PDB entry 6KQN | X-ray diffraction, 3.49 A resolution | chains A and B of the 9 polymer chains in the assembly

Chain A (and B):
Molecule: DNA-directed RNA polymerase subunit alpha
Organism: Thermus thermophilus (strain HB8 / ATCC 27634 / DSM 579)
Notes: EC 2.7.7.6; chain B of this document is another copy of the same molecule, construct and numbering; everything in this record applies to it too
Reference sequence: Q5SHR6 (RPOA_THET8); residue numbers follow UniProt; this construct covers 1-315
Amino-acid sequence (315 residues; row label = number of the first residue in the row):
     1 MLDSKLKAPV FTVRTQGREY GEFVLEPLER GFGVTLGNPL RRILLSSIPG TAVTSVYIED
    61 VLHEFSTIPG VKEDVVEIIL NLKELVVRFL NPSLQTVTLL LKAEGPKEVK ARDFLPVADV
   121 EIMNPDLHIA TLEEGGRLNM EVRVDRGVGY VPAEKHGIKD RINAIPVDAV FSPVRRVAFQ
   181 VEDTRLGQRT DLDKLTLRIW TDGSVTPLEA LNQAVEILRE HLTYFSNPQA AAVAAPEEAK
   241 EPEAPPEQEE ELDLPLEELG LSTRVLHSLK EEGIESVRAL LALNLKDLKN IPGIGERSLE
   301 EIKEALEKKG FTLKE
Not modelled in the structure: 1-3, 235-315 (chain B: 1-5, 229-315)

Chain A / chain B interface:
Pairs across the interface (52):
  A8(A) with Y224(B), hydrophobic
  P9(A) with Y224(B)
  F11(A) with Y224(B); F225(B); N227(B); P228(B)
  L25(A) with Y224(B)
  L28(A) with H221(B)
  G31(A) with R42(B), hydrogen bond (backbone-side chain)
  F32(A) with I43(B), hydrophobic; S47(B); I217(B), hydrophobic; H221(B)
  V34(A) with R42(B)
  T35(A) with P39(B); R42(B), hydrogen bond; I43(B)
  L36(A) with H221(B)
  P39(A) with T35(B); P39(B), hydrophobic
  L40(A) with F225(B), hydrophobic
  R42(A) with G31(B), hydrogen bond (side chain-backbone); V34(B); T35(B), hydrogen bond
  I43(A) with F32(B), hydrophobic
  S47(A) with F32(B)
  V215(A) with L222(B), hydrophobic
  I217(A) with F32(B), hydrophobic
  L218(A) with L36(B), hydrophobic; L222(B), hydrophobic
  R219(A) with L222(B)
  H221(A) with F32(B)
  L222(A) with L218(B), hydrophobic; R219(B); L222(B), hydrophobic
  Y224(A) with P9(B); F11(B); L25(B)
  F225(A) with F11(B); L25(B), hydrophobic; L36(B), hydrophobic; L40(B), hydrophobic
  N227(A) with F11(B)
  P228(A) with F11(B); V13(B), hydrophobic
  Q229(A) with F11(B), hydrogen bond (backbone-backbone); T12(B); V13(B), hydrogen bond (backbone-backbone)
  A230(A) with V13(B)
  A231(A) with V13(B), hydrogen bond (backbone-backbone); R14(B)
  V233(A) with R14(B)
Other interface residues (no listed pair), chain A (31 interface residues in all): L197, L211
Other interface residues (no listed pair), chain B (30 interface residues in all): A8, V10, L28, V215, S226

Overview:
31 residues of chain A and 30 residues of chain B are in contact; the contacts include 7 hydrogen bonds. Polar
pairs include G31(A)-R42(B), T35(A)-R42(B) and Q229(A)-F11(B).
Both chains are DNA-directed RNA polymerase subunit alpha (Thermus thermophilus (strain HB8 / ATCC 27634 / DSM
579)). Entry 6KQN (Thermus thermophilus initial transcription complex comprising sigma A and 5'-triphosphate
RNA of 6 nt) was determined by X-ray diffraction, deposited together with 6KQD, 6KQE, 6KQF, 6KQG, 6KQH, 6KQL
and 6 further entries.
